Entry 7ZZQ (electron microscopy, 2.60 A resolution); this record covers chains B and D of the 30 polymer chains in the assembly.

== Chain B (and D) ==
Name: Cellulose biosynthesis protein
Source organism: Komagataeibacter hansenii ATCC 23769
Notes: chain D of this document is another copy of the same molecule, construct and numbering; everything in this record applies to it too
UniProtKB: Q76KJ6 (Q76KJ6_KOMHA); numbering as in UniProt (aligned over 2-156)
Sequence (158 residues; each row starts with the number of its first residue; numbers below 1 keep their minus sign (Met-1 is residue -1)):
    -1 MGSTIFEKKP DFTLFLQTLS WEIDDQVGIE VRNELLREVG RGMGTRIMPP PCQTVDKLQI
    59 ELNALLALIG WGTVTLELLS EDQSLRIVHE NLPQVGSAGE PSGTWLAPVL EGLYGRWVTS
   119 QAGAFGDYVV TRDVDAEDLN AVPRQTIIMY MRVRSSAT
Disordered / not traced: -1 to 6, 133-138, 154-156 (chain D: -1 to 6, 120-124, 133-138, 154-156)
Sequence notes: initiating methionine (-1); expression tag (0-1)

== Chain B / chain D interface ==
Pairs across the interface - 13 pairs, chain B then chain D:
  Thr43(B) - Met46(D)
  Arg44(B) - Arg44(D)
  Arg44(B) - Ile45(D)
  Arg44(B) - Met46(D)  hydrogen bond (backbone-backbone)
  Arg44(B) - Pro48(D)
  Arg44(B) - Glu59(D)  salt bridge
  Ile45(B) - Arg44(D)
  Ile45(B) - Ile45(D)  hydrophobic
  Met46(B) - Thr43(D)
  Met46(B) - Arg44(D)  hydrogen bond (backbone-backbone)
  Met46(B) - Met46(D)  hydrophobic
  Pro48(B) - Arg44(D)
  Glu59(B) - Arg44(D)  salt bridge
Also at the interface, not in a pair above, chain B (7 interface residues in all): Leu66
Also at the interface, not in a pair above, chain D (7 interface residues in all): Leu66

== Overview ==
The chain B/chain D interface involves 7 residues from each chain; the contacts include 2 hydrogen bonds and 2
salt bridges. Polar contacts include Arg44(B)-Glu59(D) and Arg44(B)-Met46(D).
Both chains are Cellulose biosynthesis protein (Komagataeibacter hansenii ATCC 23769). Entry 7ZZQ (BcsH-BcsD
'beads-on-a-string' filament, local refine) was determined by electron microscopy together with 7ZZY from the
same study.
